Entry 8FS8 (electron microscopy, 3.04 A resolution); this record covers chains A and H of the 11 polymer chains in the assembly.

[Chain A]
Name: Checkpoint protein RAD24
From: Saccharomyces cerevisiae
Reference sequence: P32641 (RAD24_YEAST); residues 1-499 here = UniProt positions 1-499
Amino-acid sequence (499 residues; row label = number of the first residue in the row):
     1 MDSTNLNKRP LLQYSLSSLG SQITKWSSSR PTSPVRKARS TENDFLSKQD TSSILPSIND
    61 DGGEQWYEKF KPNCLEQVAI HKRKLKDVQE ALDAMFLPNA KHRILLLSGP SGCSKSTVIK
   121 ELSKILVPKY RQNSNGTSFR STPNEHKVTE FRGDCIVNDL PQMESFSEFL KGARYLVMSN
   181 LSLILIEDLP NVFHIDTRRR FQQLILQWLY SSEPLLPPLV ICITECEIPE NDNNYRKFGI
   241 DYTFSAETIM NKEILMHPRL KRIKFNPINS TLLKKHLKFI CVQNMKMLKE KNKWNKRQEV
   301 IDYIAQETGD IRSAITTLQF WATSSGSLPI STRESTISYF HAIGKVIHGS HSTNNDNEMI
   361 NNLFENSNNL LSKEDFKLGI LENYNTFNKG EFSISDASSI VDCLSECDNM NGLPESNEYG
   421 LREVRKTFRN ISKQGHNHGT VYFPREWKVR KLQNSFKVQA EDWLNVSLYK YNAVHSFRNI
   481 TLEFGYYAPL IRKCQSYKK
Unresolved in the structure: 1-62, 135-145
Ion coordination: Mg2+: Ser-116, Glu-187 (together with ATP-gamma-S)
Ligand contacts: ATP-gamma-S (AGS; phosphothiophosphoric acid-adenylate ester): Tyr-67, Glu-68, Phe-70, Lys-71, Pro-72, Gln-77, Val-78, Ala-79, Ser-111, Gly-112, Cys-113, Ser-114, Lys-115, Ser-116, Thr-117, Glu-187, Thr-224, His-276, Ile-311, Arg-312, Ile-315
UniProt features mapped onto this chain:
  - binding site (ATP): Gly-109 to Ser-116

[Chain H]
Name: DDC1 isoform 1
From: Saccharomyces cerevisiae
Reference sequence: A0A8H4BUG7 (A0A8H4BUG7_YEASX); residues 1-612 here = UniProt positions 1-612
Amino-acid sequence (612 residues; numbered 1 to 612; the number before each row is that of its first residue):
     1 MSFKATITES GKQNIWFRAI YVLSTIQDDI KITVTTNELI AWSMNETDTT LCQVRFQKSF
    61 FEEYEFKPHE IVFGENGVQV IEDTYGNSHK LYSFRVNGRH LTTISRKPDG DGIKSFTIAV
   121 NNTSTCPESL ANRLIVVIEM DSLIVKEYCP QFQPIKYDPI IINLKYKRRF LDVFGTAASD
   181 RNPQEPLDPK LLDVFTNTER ELTSALFNEE VESDIRKRNQ LTAADEINYI CCNSTLLKNF
   241 LDNCNVNVTD EVKLEINVHR LSITAFTKAV YGKNNDLLRN ALSMSNTIST LDLEHYCLFT
   301 TIEDEKQDKR SHSKRREHMK SIIFKLKDFK NFITIGPSWK TTQDGNDNIS LWFCHPGDPI
   361 LMQMQKPGVK LELVEVTDSN INDDILEGKF IKTAISGSKE EAGLKDNKES CESPLKSKTA
   421 LKRENLPHSV AGTRNSPLKV SYLTPDNGST VAKTYRNNTA RKLFVEEQSQ STNYEQDKRF
   481 RQASSVHMNM NREQSFDIGT THEVACPRNE SNSLKRSIAD ICNETEDPTQ QSTFAKRADT
   541 TVTWGKALPA ADDEVSCSNI DRKGMLKKEK LKHMQGLLNS QNDTSNHKKQ DNKEMEDGLG
   601 LTQVEKPRGI FD
Unresolved in the structure: 1, 72-76, 82-88, 168-226, 300-319, 342-346, 382-612

[Chain A / chain H interface]
Contacting residue pairs - 48 pairs, chain A then chain H:
  Thr-149(A) / Thr-47(H)
  Arg-152(A) / Gln-27(H)
  Asp-154(A) / Asp-28(H)
  Cys-155(A) / Gln-27(H)  hydrogen bond
  Cys-155(A) / Asp-28(H)
  Cys-155(A) / Glu-46(H)  hydrogen bond
  Ile-156(A) / Asp-28(H)  hydrogen bond (backbone-side chain)
  Ile-156(A) / Arg-99(H)
  Val-157(A) / Ser-24(H)
  Val-157(A) / Thr-25(H)
  Val-157(A) / Glu-46(H)
  Asn-158(A) / Tyr-21(H)
  Asn-158(A) / Ser-24(H)  hydrogen bond
  Asn-158(A) / Thr-25(H)
  Asn-158(A) / Thr-102(H)
  Asp-159(A) / Tyr-21(H)
  Asp-159(A) / Thr-25(H)
  Asp-159(A) / Lys-327(H)  salt bridge
  Leu-160(A) / Lys-327(H)
  Glu-168(A) / Lys-325(H)  salt bridge
  Glu-168(A) / Lys-327(H)
  Phe-169(A) / Thr-47(H)
  Lys-171(A) / Asp-250(H)
  Lys-171(A) / Lys-325(H)
  Gly-172(A) / Thr-49(H)
  Arg-174(A) / Glu-251(H)  salt bridge
  Tyr-175(A) / Glu-251(H)  hydrogen bond
  Tyr-175(A) / Phe-324(H)
  Tyr-175(A) / Lys-325(H)
  Tyr-175(A) / Val-376(H)
  Tyr-175(A) / Thr-377(H)
  Tyr-175(A) / Asp-378(H)
  Val-177(A) / Ser-379(H)
  Met-178(A) / Ser-379(H)
  Ser-179(A) / Gly-357(H)
  Asn-180(A) / Gly-357(H)  hydrogen bond (side chain-backbone)
  Asn-180(A) / Val-376(H)
  Gln-203(A) / Leu-278(H)
  Gln-207(A) / Val-270(H)
  Gln-207(A) / Arg-279(H)
  Tyr-210(A) / Val-270(H)  hydrophobic
  Tyr-210(A) / Tyr-271(H)
  Tyr-210(A) / Lys-273(H)
  Ser-212(A) / Ala-269(H)
  Glu-213(A) / Lys-268(H)  salt bridge
  Pro-214(A) / Asn-380(H)
  Leu-215(A) / Asn-380(H)
  Glu-253(A) / Lys-273(H)
Also at the interface, not in a pair above, chain A (32 interface residues in all): Glu-164, Ala-173, Leu-176, Arg-200, Ser-211
Also at the interface, not in a pair above, chain H (32 interface residues in all): Ile-26, Asn-247, Gly-272, Ile-323

[Summary]
Chain A and chain H each contribute 32 residues to their interface; the contacts include 6 hydrogen bonds and
4 salt bridges. Among the polar pairs are Asp-159(A)/Lys-327(H), Glu-168(A)/Lys-325(H) and
Arg-174(A)/Glu-251(H). Chain A binds ATP-gamma-S. UniProt lists 8 ATP-binding residues on chain A.
Chain A is Checkpoint protein RAD24 and chain H is DDC1 isoform 1, both from Saccharomyces cerevisiae; the
structure, Structure of S. cerevisiae Rad24-RFC loading the 9-1-1 clamp onto a 5-nt gapped DNA (9-1-1
encircling ..., was determined by electron microscopy together with 8FS3, 8FS4, 8FS5, 8FS6 and 8FS7 from the
same study.
